5ZVH - chain B; structure by X-ray diffraction, 2.50 A resolution.

Chain B:
Molecule: 389aa long hypothetical nucleolar protein
Source organism: Pyrococcus horikoshii (strain ATCC 700860 / DSM 12428 / JCM 9974 / NBRC 100139 / OT-3)
UniProt: O57712 (O57712_PYRHO); residues 5-388 here = UniProt positions 5-388
Sequence (384 residues; each row starts with the number of its first residue):
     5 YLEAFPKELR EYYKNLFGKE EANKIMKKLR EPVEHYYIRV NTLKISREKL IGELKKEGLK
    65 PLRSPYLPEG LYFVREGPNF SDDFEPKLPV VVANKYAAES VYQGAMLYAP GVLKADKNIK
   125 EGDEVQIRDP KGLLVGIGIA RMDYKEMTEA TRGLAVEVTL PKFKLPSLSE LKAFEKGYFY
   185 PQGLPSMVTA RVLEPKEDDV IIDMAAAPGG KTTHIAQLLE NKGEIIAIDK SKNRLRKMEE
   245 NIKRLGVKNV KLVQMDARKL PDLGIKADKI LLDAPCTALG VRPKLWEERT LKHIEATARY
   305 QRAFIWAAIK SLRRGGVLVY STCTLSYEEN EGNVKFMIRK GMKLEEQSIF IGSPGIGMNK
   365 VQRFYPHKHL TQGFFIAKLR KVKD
Curated features (UniProtKB/Swiss-Prot):
  - active site: Cys327 (Nucleophile)
  - binding site (S-adenosyl-L-methionine): Ala209 to Lys215, Asp233, Arg238, Asp260, Asp277, Tyr304
Residues lining bound ligands: sinefungin (SFG): Met208, Ala209, Ala210, Ala211, Pro212, Gly213, Gly214, Lys215, Ile232, Asp233, Lys234, Ser235, Arg238, Met259, Asp260, Ala261, Arg262, Asp277, Pro279, Tyr304, Phe308
Reported in the primary citation:
  - mutagenesis - S190A: decreased catalytic activity
  - mutagenesis - Q107R, Q107W: abolished catalytic activity
  - specificity-determining residues: Tyr41 (proposed by the authors, not directly observed)

Overview:
Chain B binds sinefungin. Curated annotation (UniProt) lists active-site residue Cys327 and 12
S-adenosyl-L-methionine-binding residues. From the paper: Q107R and Q107W abolish catalytic activity; the
specificity determinant Tyr41.
Chain B is 389aa long hypothetical nucleolar protein (Pyrococcus horikoshii (strain ATCC 700860 / DSM 12428 /
JCM 9974 / NBRC 100139 / OT-3)); the structure, The crystal structure of NSun6 from Pyrococcus horikoshii with
SFG, was determined by X-ray diffraction (same publication as 5ZVD, 5ZVE and 5ZVG).
